Entry 3LQQ (X-ray diffraction, 3.53 A resolution); this record covers chains A and B.

== Chain A (and B) ==
Name: Cell death protein 4
From: Caenorhabditis elegans
Notes: chain B of this document is another copy of the same molecule, construct and numbering; everything in this record applies to it too
Reference sequence: P30429 (CED4_CAEEL); residue numbers follow UniProt; this construct covers 1-549
Chain sequence (549 residues; numbered 1 to 549; the number before each row is that of its first residue):
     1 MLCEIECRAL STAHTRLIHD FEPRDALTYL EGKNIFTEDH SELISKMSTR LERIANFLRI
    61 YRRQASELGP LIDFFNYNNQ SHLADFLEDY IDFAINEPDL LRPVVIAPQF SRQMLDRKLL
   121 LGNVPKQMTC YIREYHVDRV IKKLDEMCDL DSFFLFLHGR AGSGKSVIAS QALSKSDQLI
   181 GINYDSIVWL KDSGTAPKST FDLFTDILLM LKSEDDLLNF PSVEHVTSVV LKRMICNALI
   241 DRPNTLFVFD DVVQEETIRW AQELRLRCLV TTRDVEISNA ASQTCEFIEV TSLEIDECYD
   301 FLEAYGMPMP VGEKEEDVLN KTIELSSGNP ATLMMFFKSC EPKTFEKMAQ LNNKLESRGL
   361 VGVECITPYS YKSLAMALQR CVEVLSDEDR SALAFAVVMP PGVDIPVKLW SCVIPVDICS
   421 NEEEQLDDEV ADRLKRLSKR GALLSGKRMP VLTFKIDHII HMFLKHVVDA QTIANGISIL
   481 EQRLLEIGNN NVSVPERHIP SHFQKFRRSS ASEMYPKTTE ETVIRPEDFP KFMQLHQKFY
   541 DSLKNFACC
Unresolved in the structure: 417-423, 488-520, 544-549 (chain B: 417-425, 488-520, 544-549)
Curated features (UniProtKB/Swiss-Prot):
  - binding site (ATP): Y131, G162, G164, K165, S166, V167, R273, T367, Y369
  - binding site (Mg(2+)): S166
Bound ions: Mg2+: S166 (together with ATP)
Residues lining bound ligands: ATP (adenosine-5'-triphosphate): M128, Y131, R160, A161, G162, S163, G164, K165, S166, V167, Q171, R273, F301, Y305, P330, A331, M334, T367, P368, Y369
From the paper describing this entry:
  - self-association interface (contacts with another copy of this molecule); pairs are residue here / residue on that copy: L209-V230, L209, L217, V230, R233, M234
  - conformationally variable residues (loop rearrangement): P98 to F110

== Chain A / chain B interface ==
Contacting residue pairs - 57 pairs, chain A then chain B:
  H19(A) - M1(B)
  D20(A) - M1(B)
  D20(A) - R63(B)
  E22(A) - R59(B)  salt bridge
  E22(A) - R63(B)  salt bridge
  D25(A) - H40(B)  salt bridge
  R50(A) - R63(B)
  Y77(A) - T37(B)
  Y77(A) - D39(B)  hydrogen bond
  N78(A) - T37(B)
  N78(A) - Q64(B)  hydrogen bond (backbone-side chain)
  N79(A) - N34(B)  hydrogen bond (side chain-backbone)
  N79(A) - I35(B)
  N79(A) - F36(B)  hydrogen bond (side chain-backbone)
  N79(A) - Q64(B)
  Q80(A) - Q64(B)
  D116(A) - D151(B)
  R117(A) - I240(B)
  L119(A) - R265(B)
  L120(A) - C236(B)  hydrophobic
  L120(A) - R265(B)
  L121(A) - R233(B)
  L121(A) - C236(B)
  L121(A) - N237(B)
  V124(A) - R265(B)
  P125(A) - R265(B)
  K126(A) - R265(B)
  K126(A) - S282(B)
  K126(A) - Q283(B)
  M128(A) - S282(B)
  D206(A) - V229(B)
  L209(A) - R233(B)
  M210(A) - R233(B)
  K212(A) - R233(B)  hydrogen bond (backbone-side chain)
  E214(A) - R233(B)  salt bridge
  E214(A) - N237(B)
  L217(A) - R233(B)
  F220(A) - V226(B)  hydrophobic
  K338(A) - N279(B)  hydrogen bond
  E341(A) - D432(B)
  E341(A) - K435(B)
  P342(A) - R448(B)
  T344(A) - R448(B)
  K347(A) - D432(B)  salt bridge
  Q350(A) - D428(B)  hydrogen bond
  K354(A) - E429(B)  salt bridge
  K354(A) - D432(B)
  R358(A) - E429(B)  salt bridge
  I366(A) - E276(B)
  I366(A) - N279(B)
  T367(A) - R259(B)  hydrogen bond (backbone-side chain)
  T367(A) - N279(B)
  P368(A) - R259(B)
  P368(A) - N279(B)
  P368(A) - A280(B)
  P368(A) - S282(B)
  Y369(A) - R259(B)  hydrogen bond (backbone-side chain)
Interface residues without a listed pair, chain A (43 interface residues in all): F21, H82, N123, S174, L190, S370
Interface residues without a listed pair, chain B (39 interface residues in all): S152, T227, V230, M234, E255, Q262, E263, L264, A281, R436

== Summary ==
Chain A and chain B form an interface of 43 and 39 residues respectively, with 9 hydrogen bonds and 7 salt
bridges. Among the polar pairs are E22(A)-R59(B), E22(A)-R63(B) and D25(A)-H40(B). Ligands of chain A: ATP.
From the paper: conformational variability at P98(A); a self-association interface involving L209(A), L217(A)
and V230(A) among others.
Both chains are Cell death protein 4 (Caenorhabditis elegans). Entry 3LQQ (Structure of the CED-4 Apoptosome)
was determined by X-ray diffraction, deposited together with 3LQR.
